4ZI7 - chains A and B of the 6 polymer chains in the assembly; structure by X-ray diffraction, 2.51 A resolution.

# Chain A
Name: Tubulin alpha-1B chain
From: Sus scrofa
UniProtKB: Q2XVP4 (TBA1B_PIG); residues 1-451 here = UniProt positions 1-451
Amino-acid sequence (451 residues; row label = number of the first residue in the row):
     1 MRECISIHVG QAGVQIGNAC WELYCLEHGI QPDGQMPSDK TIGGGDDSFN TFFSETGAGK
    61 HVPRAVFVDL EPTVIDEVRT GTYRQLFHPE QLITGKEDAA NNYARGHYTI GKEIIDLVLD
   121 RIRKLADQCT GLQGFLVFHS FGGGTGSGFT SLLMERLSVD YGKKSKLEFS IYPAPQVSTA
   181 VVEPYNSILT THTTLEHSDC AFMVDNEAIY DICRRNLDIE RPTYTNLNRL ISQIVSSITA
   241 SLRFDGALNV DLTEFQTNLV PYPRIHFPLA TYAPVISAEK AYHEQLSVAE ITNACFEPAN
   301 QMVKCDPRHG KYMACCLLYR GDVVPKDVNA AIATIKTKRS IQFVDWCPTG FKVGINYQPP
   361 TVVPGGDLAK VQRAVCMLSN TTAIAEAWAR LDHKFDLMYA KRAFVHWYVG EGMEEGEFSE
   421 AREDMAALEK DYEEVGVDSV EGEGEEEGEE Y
Disordered / not traced: 440-451
Metal / ion sites: Ca2+: Asp-39, Thr-41, Gly-44, Glu-55
Ligand contacts: GTP: Val-9, Gly-10, Gln-11, Ala-12, Gln-15, Ile-16, Asp-69, Glu-71, Asp-98, Ala-99, Ala-100, Asn-101, Asn-102, Ser-140, Gly-142, Gly-143, Gly-144, Thr-145, Gly-146, Ile-171, Pro-173, Ala-174, Val-177, Ser-178, Thr-179, Glu-183, Asn-206, Tyr-224, Leu-227, Asn-228, Ile-231
UniProt features mapped onto this chain:
  - motif: Met-1 to Cys-4 (MREC motif)
  - active site: Glu-254
  - binding site (GTP): Gly-10, Gln-11, Ala-12, Gln-15, Glu-71, Ala-99, Ser-140, Gly-143, Gly-144, Thr-145, Gly-146, Thr-179, Glu-183, Asn-206, Tyr-224, Asn-228, Leu-252
  - binding site (Mg(2+)): Glu-71
  - site: Tyr-451 (Involved in polymerization)
  - modified residue: Lys-40 (N6,N6,N6-trimethyllysine), Ser-48 (Phosphoserine), Ser-232 (Phosphoserine), Tyr-282 (3'-nitrotyrosine), Arg-339 (Omega-N-methylarginine), Ser-439 (Phosphoserine), Glu-443 (5-glutamyl polyglutamate), Glu-445 (5-glutamyl polyglutamate), Tyr-451 (3'-nitrotyrosine)
  - cross-link (Glycyl lysine isopeptide (Lys-Gly)): Lys-326 (interchain with G-Cter in ubiquitin), Lys-370 (interchain with G-Cter in ubiquitin)
From the paper describing this entry:
  - binding site for the ligand 4SL: Leu-248, Pro-325, Val-328, Asn-329, Ile-332, Phe-351, Val-353, Ile-355

# Chain B
Name: Tubulin beta chain
From: Sus scrofa
UniProtKB: P02554 (TBB_PIG); the author numbering skips numbers that UniProt does not, so the offset changes along the chain: 1-42 = UniProt 1-42; 45-360 = UniProt 43-358; 369-455 = UniProt 359-445
Amino-acid sequence (445 residues; numbered 1 to 455; 10 numbers in that range are skipped by the numbering (no residue carries them; nothing is unmodelled there); the number before each row is that of its first residue):
     1 MREIVHIQAG QCGNQIGAKF WEVISDEHGI DPTGSYHGDS DL
    45 QLERINVYYN EAAGNKYVPR AILVDLEPGT MDSVRSGPFG QIFRPDNFVF GQSGAGNNWA
   105 KGHYTEGAEL VDSVLDVVRK ESESCDCLQG FQLTHSLGGG TGSGMGTLLI SKIREEYPDR
   165 IMNTFSVVPS PKVSDTVVEP YNATLSVHQL VENTDETYCI DNEALYDICF RTLKLTTPTY
   225 GDLNHLVSAT MSGVTTCLRF PGQLNADLRK LAVNMVPFPR LHFFMPGFAP LTSRGSQQYR
   285 ALTVPELTQQ MFDAKNMMAA CDPRHGRYLT VAAVFRGRMS MKEVDEQMLN VQNKNSSYFV
   345 EWIPNNVKTA VCDIPP
   369 RGLKMSATFI GNSTAIQELF KRISEQFTAM FRRKAFLHWY TGEGMDEMEF TEAESNMNDL
   429 VSEYQQYQDA TADEQGEFEE EGEEDEA
Disordered / not traced: 441-455
Metal / ion sites: Ca2+ near Glu-113 (its only coordinating residue here)
Ligand contacts:
  - 4SL (N,beta,beta-trimethyl-L-phenylalanyl-N-[(3S,4Z)-5-carboxy-2-methylhex-4-en-3-yl]-N,3-dimethyl-L-valinamide): Pro-175, Lys-176, Val-177, Ser-178, Asp-179, Tyr-210, Pro-222, Thr-223, Tyr-224, Leu-227
  - GDP (guanosine-5'-diphosphate): Gly-10, Gln-11, Cys-12, Gln-15, Ile-16, Asp-69, Asn-101, Ser-140, Gly-142, Gly-143, Gly-144, Thr-145, Gly-146, Val-171, Pro-173, Val-177, Ser-178, Glu-183, Asn-206, Leu-209, Tyr-224, Leu-227, Asn-228
UniProt features mapped onto this chain:
  - motif: Met-1 to Ile-4 (MREI motif)
  - binding site (GTP): Gln-11, Glu-71, Ser-140, Gly-144, Thr-145, Gly-146, Asn-206, Asn-228
  - binding site (Mg(2+)): Glu-71
  - modified residue: Ser-40 (Phosphoserine), Lys-60 (N6-acetyllysine), Ser-174 (Phosphoserine), Thr-287 (Phosphothreonine), Thr-292 (Phosphothreonine), Arg-320 (Omega-N-methylarginine), Glu-448 (5-glutamyl polyglutamate)
  - cross-link (Glycyl lysine isopeptide (Lys-Gly)): Lys-60 (interchain with G-Cter in ubiquitin), Lys-326 (interchain with G-Cter in ubiquitin)
From the paper describing this entry:
  - binding site for 4SL: Val-177, Asp-179, Tyr-210, Pro-222, Tyr-224, Leu-227

# How chain A and chain B interact
Contacting residue pairs (54):
  Gln-11(A) / Gln-247(B)  hydrogen bond
  Lys-96(A) / Asp-130(B)  salt bridge
  Glu-97(A) / Arg-2(B)  salt bridge
  Glu-97(A) / Cys-131(B)
  Glu-97(A) / Arg-164(B)  salt bridge
  Asp-98(A) / Lys-254(B)  salt bridge
  Ala-100(A) / Arg-253(B)
  Ala-100(A) / Lys-254(B)
  Ala-100(A) / Val-257(B)
  Asn-101(A) / Lys-254(B)
  Arg-105(A) / Arg-253(B)
  Pro-175(A) / Asn-349(B)
  Ser-178(A) / Lys-352(B)
  Thr-179(A) / Gln-247(B)
  Thr-179(A) / Leu-248(B)
  Thr-179(A) / Asn-258(B)  hydrogen bond (backbone-side chain)
  Ala-180(A) / Asn-258(B)
  Ala-180(A) / Lys-352(B)
  Val-181(A) / Asn-258(B)  hydrogen bond (backbone-side chain)
  Val-181(A) / Ile-347(B)  hydrophobic
  Val-181(A) / Pro-348(B)
  Val-181(A) / Lys-352(B)
  Tyr-210(A) / Asp-329(B)
  Glu-220(A) / Lys-326(B)
  Arg-221(A) / Met-325(B)
  Arg-221(A) / Asp-329(B)  salt bridge
  Tyr-224(A) / Gln-247(B)
  Lys-394(A) / Pro-348(B)
  Lys-394(A) / Asn-349(B)  hydrogen bond
  Leu-397(A) / Glu-345(B)
  Leu-397(A) / Trp-346(B)
  Leu-397(A) / Ala-440(B)  hydrophobic
  Met-398(A) / Trp-346(B)  hydrogen bond (backbone-backbone)
  Met-398(A) / Pro-348(B)
  Lys-401(A) / Phe-262(B)
  Lys-401(A) / Trp-346(B)
  Lys-401(A) / Ala-438(B)
  Lys-401(A) / Thr-439(B)  hydrogen bond (side chain-backbone)
  Lys-401(A) / Ala-440(B)
  Arg-402(A) / Phe-262(B)
  Ala-403(A) / Pro-261(B)
  Ala-403(A) / Phe-262(B)  hydrophobic
  Phe-404(A) / Val-257(B)
  Phe-404(A) / Asn-258(B)
  Phe-404(A) / Val-260(B)
  Phe-404(A) / Pro-261(B)  hydrogen bond (backbone-backbone)
  Phe-404(A) / Ile-347(B)  hydrophobic
  His-406(A) / Val-260(B)
  His-406(A) / Pro-261(B)  hydrogen bond (side chain-backbone)
  His-406(A) / Phe-262(B)
  His-406(A) / Pro-263(B)
  Trp-407(A) / Ala-256(B)
  Trp-407(A) / Val-257(B)
  Trp-407(A) / Val-260(B)  hydrogen bond (side chain-backbone)
Also at the interface, not in a pair above, chain A (26 interface residues in all): Val-182
Also at the interface, not in a pair above, chain B (29 interface residues in all): Asp-251, Thr-314

# In short
The interface between chain A and chain B involves 26 residues on one side and 29 on the other; the contacts
include 9 hydrogen bonds and 5 salt bridges. Polar contacts include Lys-96(A)/Asp-130(B), Glu-97(A)/Arg-2(B)
and Glu-97(A)/Arg-164(B). The paper reports a binding site for the ligand 4SL at Leu-248(A), Pro-325(A) and
Val-328(A) among others; a binding site for 4SL at Val-177(B), Asp-179(B) and Tyr-210(B) among others.
Chain A is Tubulin alpha-1B chain and chain B is Tubulin beta chain, both from Sus scrofa; the structure,
Crystal structure of tubulin-stathmin-ttl-HTI286 complex, was determined by X-ray diffraction together with
4ZHQ, 4ZOL and 5BMV from the same study.
